3E47 - chains M and 2 of the 28 polymer chains in the assembly; structure by X-ray diffraction, 3.00 A resolution.

[Chain M]
Protein: Proteasome component PRE4
From: Saccharomyces cerevisiae
Notes: EC 3.4.25.1
Reference sequence: P30657 (PSB4_YEAST); the construct lacks a stretch of the UniProt sequence and is renumbered around it, so the offset changes along the chain: -8 to -1 = UniProt 34-41; 1-70 = UniProt 42-111; 74-92 = UniProt 120-138; 93-105 = UniProt 141-153; 3 more segments
Amino-acid sequence (233 residues; row label = number of the first residue in the row; note: 6 numbers in that range are skipped by the numbering (no residue carries them; nothing is unmodelled there); a row labelled like 71B-71D holds insertion residues (71B, then the next letters in order); numbers below 1 keep their minus sign (Thr-8 is residue -8)):
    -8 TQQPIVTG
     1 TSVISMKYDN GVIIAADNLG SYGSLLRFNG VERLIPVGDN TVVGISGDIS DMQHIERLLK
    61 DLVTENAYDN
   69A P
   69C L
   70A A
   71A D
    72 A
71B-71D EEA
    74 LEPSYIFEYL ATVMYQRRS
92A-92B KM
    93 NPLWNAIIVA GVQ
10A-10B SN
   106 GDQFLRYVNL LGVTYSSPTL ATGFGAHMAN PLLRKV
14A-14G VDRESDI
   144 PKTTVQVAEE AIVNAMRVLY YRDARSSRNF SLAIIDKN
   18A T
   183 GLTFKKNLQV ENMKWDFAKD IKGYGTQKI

[Chain 2]
Protein: Proteasome component PRE3
From: Saccharomyces cerevisiae
Notes: EC 3.4.25.1
Reference sequence: P38624 (PSB6_YEAST); the construct lacks a stretch of the UniProt sequence and is renumbered around it, so the offset changes along the chain: 1-70 = UniProt 20-89; 72-92 = UniProt 90-110; 94-105 = UniProt 111-122; 106-181 = UniProt 125-200; 1 more segments
Amino-acid sequence (196 residues; row label = number of the first residue in the row; note: 3 numbers in that range are skipped by the numbering (no residue carries them; nothing is unmodelled there); a row labelled like 10A-10B holds insertion residues (10A, then the next letters in order)):
     1 TSIMAVTFKD GVILGADSRT TTGAYIANRV TDKLTRVHDK IWCCRSGSAA DTQAIADIVQ
    61 YHLELYTSQY
    72 GTPSTETAAS VFKELCYENK D
    94 NLTAGIIVAG YD
10A-10B DK
   106 NKGEVYTIPL GGSVHKLPYA IAGSGSTFIY GYCDKNFREN MSKEETVDFI KHSLSQAIKW
   166 DGSSGGVIRM VVLTAA
   183 GVERL
18A-18J IFYPDEYEQL

[Chain M / chain 2 interface]
Contacting residue pairs (63):
  Ser24(M) with Trp165(2); Asp166(2); Gly167(2), hydrogen bond (backbone-backbone)
  Leu25(M) with Phe133(2), hydrophobic; Trp165(2)
  Leu26(M) with Lys164(2); Trp165(2), hydrogen bond (backbone-backbone); Gly167(2)
  Arg27(M) with Trp165(2)
  Phe129(M) with Ala24(2), hydrophobic; Tyr25(2)
  Tyr163(M) with Glu18H(2), hydrogen bond
  Tyr164(M) with Ile26(2); Arg29(2)
  Arg165(M) with Ala24(2); Tyr25(2); Ile26(2), hydrogen bond (backbone-backbone); Ala27(2), hydrogen bond (side chain-backbone); Arg29(2)
  Asp166(M) with Ala24(2); Ile26(2)
  Ala167(M) with Arg19(2); Thr21(2); Ala24(2), hydrogen bond (backbone-backbone); Ile26(2); Gly167(2)
  Arg168(M) with Ala24(2); Gly167(2)
  Arg171(M) with Asp18E(2), salt bridge; Glu18H(2), salt bridge
  Met195(M) with Asp18E(2)
  Lys196(M) with Arg29(2), hydrogen bond (backbone-side chain)
  Trp197(M) with Tyr18C(2), hydrophobic; Pro18D(2); Arg29(2); Gly171(2); Val172(2), hydrophobic
  Asp198(M) with Tyr18C(2)
  Phe199(M) with Arg29(2); Val30(2), hydrophobic
  Ala200(M) with Ile18A(2); Val30(2), hydrophobic; Val172(2), hydrophobic; Arg174(2), hydrogen bond (backbone-side chain)
  Lys201(M) with Ile18A(2); Tyr18C(2)
  Ile203(M) with Val30(2), hydrophobic; Arg174(2), hydrogen bond (backbone-side chain)
  Lys204(M) with Asp32(2); Arg186(2)
  Gly205(M) with Asp32(2), hydrogen bond (backbone-side chain)
  Tyr206(M) with Thr35(2); Arg45(2); Gln53(2), hydrogen bond (side chain-backbone); Ala56(2); Asp57(2), hydrogen bond
  Gln209(M) with Leu34(2); Thr35(2); Arg36(2), hydrogen bond (side chain-backbone); Trp42(2); Arg186(2)
  Ile211(M) with Trp42(2), hydrophobic; Arg186(2), hydrogen bond (backbone-side chain)
Other interface residues (no listed pair), chain M (27 interface residues in all): Met133, Glu193
Other interface residues (no listed pair), chain 2 (35 interface residues in all): Gly23, Asn28, Ser168, Val184

[Summary]
The interface between chain M and chain 2 involves 27 residues on one side and 35 on the other; the contacts
include 14 hydrogen bonds and 2 salt bridges. Among the polar pairs are Arg171(M)-Asp18E(2),
Arg171(M)-Glu18H(2) and Tyr163(M)-Glu18H(2).
Here chain M is Proteasome component PRE4 and chain 2 is Proteasome component PRE3, both from Saccharomyces
cerevisiae. Entry 3E47 (Crystal Structure of the Yeast 20S Proteasome in Complex with Homobelactosin C) was
determined by X-ray diffraction.
